8BOQ - chains B and E of the 6 polymer chains in the assembly; structure by X-ray diffraction, 1.55 A resolution.

== Chain B (and E) ==
Molecule: Fe-only nitrogenase, beta subunit
Source organism: Azotobacter vinelandii DJ
Notes: chain E of this document is another copy of the same molecule, construct and numbering; everything in this record applies to it too
UniProt: C1DK92 (C1DK92_AZOVD); residue numbers follow UniProt; this construct covers 2-462
Sequence (461 residues; row label = number of the first residue in the row):
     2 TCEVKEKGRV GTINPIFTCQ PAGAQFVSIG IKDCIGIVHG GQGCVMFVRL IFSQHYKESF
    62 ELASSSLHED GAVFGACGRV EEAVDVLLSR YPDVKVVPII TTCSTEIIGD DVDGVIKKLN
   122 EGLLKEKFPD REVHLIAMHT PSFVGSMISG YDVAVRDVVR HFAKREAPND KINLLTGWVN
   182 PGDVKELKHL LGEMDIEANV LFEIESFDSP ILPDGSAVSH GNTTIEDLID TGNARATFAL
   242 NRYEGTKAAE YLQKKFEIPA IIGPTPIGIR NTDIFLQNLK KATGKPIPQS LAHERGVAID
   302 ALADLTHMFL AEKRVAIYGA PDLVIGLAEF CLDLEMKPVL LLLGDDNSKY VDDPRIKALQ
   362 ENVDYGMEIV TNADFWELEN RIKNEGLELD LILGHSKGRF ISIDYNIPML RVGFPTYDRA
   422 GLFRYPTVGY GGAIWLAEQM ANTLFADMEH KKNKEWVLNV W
Bound ions: fe(8)-S(7) cluster Fe: Cys20, Cys45, Cys104 (shared with 3 residues of chain A); Mg2+ site 1: Glu59 (shared with Asp301(E) of chain E); Mg2+ site 2: Asp301 (shared with Glu59(E) of chain E)
Ligand contacts: fe(8)-S(7) cluster (CLF): Cys20, Pro22, Gly42, Gln43, Gly44, Cys45, Phe48, Thr103, Cys104, Ser143

== Interface between chain B and chain E ==
Pairs across the interface (79):
  Gln55(B) - Asn460(E)  hydrogen bond (side chain-backbone)
  Gln55(B) - Val461(E)
  Lys58(B) - Asp305(E)
  Lys58(B) - Trp462(E)
  Glu59(B) - Asp301(E)
  Asp209(B) - Val298(E)
  Ser210(B) - Asp301(E)
  Pro211(B) - His294(E)
  Pro211(B) - Gly297(E)
  Pro211(B) - Val298(E)
  Ile212(B) - Gly297(E)  hydrogen bond (backbone-backbone)
  Ile212(B) - Asp301(E)
  Ile212(B) - Ala304(E)  hydrophobic
  Leu213(B) - Ala293(E)
  His294(B) - Pro211(E)
  Gly297(B) - Pro211(E)
  Gly297(B) - Ile212(E)  hydrogen bond (backbone-backbone)
  Val298(B) - Asp209(E)
  Val298(B) - Pro211(E)
  Asp301(B) - Glu59(E)
  Asp301(B) - Ser210(E)
  Asp301(B) - Ile212(E)
  Ala302(B) - Arg425(E)
  Ala304(B) - Ile212(E)  hydrophobic
  Asp305(B) - Lys58(E)
  Arg400(B) - Glu450(E)  salt bridge
  Arg400(B) - Glu456(E)  hydrogen bond (side chain-backbone)
  Arg400(B) - Leu459(E)
  Ile404(B) - Glu450(E)
  Ile404(B) - Lys453(E)
  Arg412(B) - Glu450(E)  salt bridge
  Tyr418(B) - Leu459(E)
  Tyr418(B) - Asn460(E)
  Tyr418(B) - Trp462(E)  hydrogen bond (backbone-side chain)
  Asp419(B) - Phe446(E)
  Asp419(B) - Glu450(E)
  Asp419(B) - Leu459(E)
  Arg420(B) - Asn443(E)
  Arg420(B) - Phe446(E)
  Arg420(B) - Ala447(E)
  Arg420(B) - Glu450(E)  salt bridge
  Arg420(B) - Trp462(E)
  Ala421(B) - Asn443(E)  hydrogen bond (backbone-side chain)
  Ala421(B) - Trp462(E)  hydrophobic
  Gly422(B) - Glu439(E)
  Arg425(B) - Ala302(E)
  Arg425(B) - Ile435(E)
  Arg425(B) - Glu439(E)  salt bridge
  Tyr426(B) - Tyr426(E)  hydrophobic
  Tyr426(B) - Trp436(E)
  Ile435(B) - Arg425(E)
  Trp436(B) - Tyr426(E)
  Glu439(B) - Gly422(E)
  Glu439(B) - Arg425(E)  salt bridge
  Asn443(B) - Arg420(E)
  Asn443(B) - Ala421(E)  hydrogen bond (side chain-backbone)
  Phe446(B) - Asp419(E)
  Phe446(B) - Arg420(E)
  Ala447(B) - Arg420(E)
  Glu450(B) - Arg400(E)  salt bridge
  Glu450(B) - Ile404(E)
  Glu450(B) - Arg412(E)  salt bridge
  Glu450(B) - Asp419(E)
  Glu450(B) - Arg420(E)  salt bridge
  His451(B) - His451(E)
  Lys453(B) - Ile404(E)  hydrogen bond (side chain-backbone)
  Lys453(B) - Asp405(E)
  Glu456(B) - Arg400(E)  hydrogen bond (backbone-side chain)
  Trp457(B) - Arg400(E)
  Leu459(B) - Arg400(E)
  Leu459(B) - Tyr418(E)
  Leu459(B) - Asp419(E)
  Asn460(B) - Gln55(E)  hydrogen bond (backbone-side chain)
  Asn460(B) - Tyr418(E)
  Val461(B) - Gln55(E)
  Trp462(B) - Lys58(E)
  Trp462(B) - Tyr418(E)  hydrogen bond (side chain-backbone)
  Trp462(B) - Arg420(E)
  Trp462(B) - Ala421(E)  hydrophobic
Also at the interface, not in a pair above, chain B (49 interface residues in all): Ala293, Ile300, Leu306, Phe401, Asp405, Asn407, Leu423, Gln440, Ala442
Also at the interface, not in a pair above, chain E (48 interface residues in all): Leu213, Ile300, Leu306, Phe401, Asn407, Leu423, Ala442, Trp457

== Summary ==
49 residues of chain B face 48 of chain E across their interface, with 11 hydrogen bonds and 8 salt bridges.
Among the polar pairs are Arg400(B)-Glu450(E), Arg412(B)-Glu450(E) and Arg420(B)-Glu450(E). Chain B binds
fe(8)-S(7) cluster. Cys20(B), Cys45(B) and Cys104(B) coordinate a fe(8)-S(7) cluster Fe ion.
Both chains are Fe-only nitrogenase, beta subunit (Azotobacter vinelandii DJ). Entry 8BOQ (A. vinelandii
Fe-nitrogenase FeFe protein) was determined by X-ray diffraction.
